PDB entry 3W15 | X-ray diffraction, 1.80 A resolution | chains A and B of the 3 polymer chains in the assembly

# Chain A
Protein: Peroxisomal targeting signal 2 receptor
From: Saccharomyces cerevisiae
Notes: engineered mutation(s): del(E257-V265)
Reference sequence: P39108 (PEX7_YEAST); numbering as in UniProt; present here: 1-256, 266-375
Chain sequence (368 residues; each row starts with the number of its first residue; note: 9 numbers in that range are skipped by the numbering (no residue carries them; nothing is unmodelled there); numbers below 1 keep their minus sign (Gly-1 is residue -1)):
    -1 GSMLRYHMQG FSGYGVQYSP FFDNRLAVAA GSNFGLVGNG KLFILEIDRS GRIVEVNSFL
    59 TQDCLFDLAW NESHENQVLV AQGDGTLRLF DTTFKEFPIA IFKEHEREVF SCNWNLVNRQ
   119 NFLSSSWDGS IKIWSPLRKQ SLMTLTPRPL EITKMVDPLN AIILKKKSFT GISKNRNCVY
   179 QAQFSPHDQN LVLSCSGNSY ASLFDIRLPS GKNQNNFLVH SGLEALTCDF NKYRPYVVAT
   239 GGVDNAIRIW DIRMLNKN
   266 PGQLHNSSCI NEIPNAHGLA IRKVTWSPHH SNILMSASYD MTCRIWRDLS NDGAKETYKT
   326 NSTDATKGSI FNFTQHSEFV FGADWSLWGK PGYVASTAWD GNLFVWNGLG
Not modelled in the structure: -1 to 0, 164-174, 253-256, 266-272, 317-323, 375
Differences from the reference sequence: expression tag (-1 to 0)
Bound ions: Mg2+: Asp65, Leu66, Cys110, Asn111
Reported in the primary citation:
  - mutagenesis - F32A/L34A, L34D, F344A/W364A: abolished growth in response to SCOT plates
  - mutagenesis - L34A, F344A: unchanged growth in response to SCOT plates
  - mutagenesis - D61R/E106H: abolished growth in response to wild-type Fox3p
  - mutagenesis - D61R/E106H: abolished growth in response to Fox3p H11E
  - mutagenesis - Y178R/Y304R: abolished growth in response to Fox3p R4E
  - mutagenesis - F32A, L34A, F344A: unchanged binding to ternary complex
  - mutagenesis - L34A, F344A: decreased localization to Fox3pN-EGFP
  - mutagenesis - D61R/E106H: unchanged growth in response to Fox3p R4E

# Chain B
Protein: Peroxisomal membrane protein PEX21
From: Saccharomyces cerevisiae
Reference sequence: P50091 (PEX21_YEAST); residue numbers follow UniProt; this construct covers 190-288
Chain sequence (101 residues; row label = number of the first residue in the row):
   188 GSKWFDQDQS ELQRIATDIV KCCTPPPSSA SSSSTLSSSV ESKLSESKFI QLMRNISSGD
   248 VTLKKNADGN SASELFSSNN GELVGNRHIF VKDEIHKDIL D
Not modelled in the structure: 188-196, 212-223, 252-259
Differences from the reference sequence: expression tag (188-189)
Disulfide bonds: Cys209-Cys210
Reported in the primary citation:
  - mutagenesis - I206D, F236D: abolished growth in response to SCOT plates
  - mutagenesis - F236A: decreased growth in response to SCOT plates
  - mutagenesis - I202D, K230E: unchanged growth in response to SCOT plates

# Chain A / chain B interface
Residue-residue contacts (51; chain A residue first):
  Gln7(A) with Asn273(B)
  Gly8(A) with Asn273(B), hydrogen bond (backbone-side chain)
  Phe9(A) with Asn273(B)
  Ser30(A) with Asn273(B), hydrogen bond
  Asn31(A) with Leu262(B); Val271(B); Gly272(B)
  Phe32(A) with Lys235(B); Phe236(B); Leu239(B), hydrophobic
  Val35(A) with Leu250(B), hydrophobic; Ser260(B)
  Gly36(A) with Ser260(B); His275(B)
  Asn37(A) with Arg274(B); His275(B); Ile276(B), hydrogen bond (side chain-backbone); Val278(B)
  Leu58(A) with Ile276(B), hydrophobic; Val278(B)
  Thr59(A) with Val278(B)
  Gln60(A) with His275(B), hydrogen bond (backbone-side chain); Ile276(B); Phe277(B); Val278(B), hydrogen bond (side chain-backbone)
  His72(A) with Asp288(B), hydrogen bond (side chain-backbone)
  Arg86(A) with Asp280(B), salt bridge
  Asp89(A) with Leu287(B)
  Thr91(A) with Leu287(B)
  Phe92(A) with His283(B); Ile286(B), hydrophobic; Leu287(B), hydrophobic
  Lys93(A) with His283(B), hydrogen bond (backbone-side chain)
  Phe95(A) with Lys279(B); Glu281(B); His283(B), hydrogen bond (backbone-side chain)
  Pro96(A) with Glu281(B); Ile282(B); His283(B), hydrogen bond (backbone-backbone)
  Ile97(A) with Ile282(B)
  Ile99(A) with Asp280(B); Ile282(B), hydrophobic
  Met306(A) with Lys230(B), hydrogen bond (backbone-side chain); Leu231(B), hydrophobic
  Thr339(A) with Lys230(B), hydrogen bond (backbone-side chain)
  His341(A) with Lys230(B), hydrogen bond (backbone-side chain)
  Glu343(A) with Ser234(B), hydrogen bond; Lys235(B), hydrogen bond (side chain-backbone); Phe236(B), hydrogen bond (side chain-backbone)
  Phe344(A) with Phe236(B), hydrophobic
  Trp364(A) with Phe236(B), hydrophobic
Interface residues without a listed pair, chain A (33 interface residues in all): Leu34, Ala98, Leu284, Asp305, Ser342
Interface residues without a listed pair, chain B (27 interface residues in all): Val227, Glu261
The authors on this interface:
  - residue pairs: Phe32(A)-Phe236(B), Leu34(A)-Phe236(B), Met306(A)-Lys230(B) (backbone contact), Thr339(A)-Lys230(B) (backbone contact), His341(A)-Lys230(B) (backbone contact), Glu343(A)-Ser234(B), Glu343(A)-Lys235(B) (backbone contact), Phe344(A)-Phe236(B), Trp364(A)-Phe236(B)
  - interface residues, chain A: Asn31(A), Phe32(A), Leu34(A), Val35(A), Leu284(A), Met306(A), Phe344(A), Trp364(A)
  - interface residues, chain B: Val227(B), Leu231(B), Phe236(B), Leu239(B), Leu250(B), Leu262(B)

# In short
Chain A and chain B form an interface of 33 and 27 residues respectively, with 15 hydrogen bonds and 1 salt
bridge. Among the polar pairs are Arg86(A)-Asp280(B), Gly8(A)-Asn273(B) and Ser30(A)-Asn273(B). The paper
describes contacts between Phe32(A) and Phe236(B), Leu34(A) and Phe236(B) and Glu343(A) and Ser234(B) among
others; backbone contacts between Met306(A) and Lys230(B), Thr339(A) and Lys230(B) and His341(A) and Lys230(B)
among others. From the paper: F32A/L34A, L34D and F344A/W364A of chain A abolish growth in response to SCOT
plates; interface residues Asn31(A), Phe32(A) and Val227(B) among others; 13 substitutions were tested in all.
Here chain A is Peroxisomal targeting signal 2 receptor and chain B is Peroxisomal membrane protein PEX21,
both from Saccharomyces cerevisiae. Entry 3W15 (Structure of peroxisomal targeting signal 2 (PTS2) of
Saccharomyces cerevisiae 3-ketoacyl-CoA thiolase in complex with Pex7p ...) was determined by X-ray
diffraction.
